7TAO - chains N and L of the 15 polymer chains in the assembly; structure by electron microscopy, 3.20 A resolution.

# Chain N
Protein: V0 assembly protein 1
From: Saccharomyces cerevisiae
Reference sequence: P53262 (VOA1_YEAST); residue numbers follow UniProt; this construct covers 1-265
Amino-acid sequence (265 residues; row label = number of the first residue in the row):
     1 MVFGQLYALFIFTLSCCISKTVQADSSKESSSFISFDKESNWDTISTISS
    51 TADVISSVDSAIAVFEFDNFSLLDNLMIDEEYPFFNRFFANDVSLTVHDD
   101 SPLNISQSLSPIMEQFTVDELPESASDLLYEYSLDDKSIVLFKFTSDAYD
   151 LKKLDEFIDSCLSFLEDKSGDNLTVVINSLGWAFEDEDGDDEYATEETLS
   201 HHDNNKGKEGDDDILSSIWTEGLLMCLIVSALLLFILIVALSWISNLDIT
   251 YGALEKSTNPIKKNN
Not modelled in the structure: 1-211, 264-265
Curated features (UniProtKB/Swiss-Prot):
  - motif: Lys262 to Asn265 (ER retention motif)
  - glycosylation (N-linked (GlcNAc...) asparagine): Asn69, Asn104, Asn172

# Chain L
Protein: V-type proton ATPase subunit c
From: Saccharomyces cerevisiae
Reference sequence: P25515 (VATL1_YEAST); numbering as in UniProt (aligned over 1-160)
Amino-acid sequence (160 residues; each row starts with the number of its first residue):
     1 MTELCPVYAPFFGAIGCASAIIFTSLGAAYGTAKSGVGICATCVLRPDLL
    51 FKNIVPVIMAGIIAIYGLVVSVLVCYSLGQKQALYTGFIQLGAGLSVGLS
   101 GLAAGFAIGIVGDAGVRGSSQQPRLFVGMILILIFAEVLGLYGLIVALLL
   151 NSRATQDVVC
Not modelled in the structure: 160
Residues lining bound ligands: WEV ((5R)-2,4-dideoxy-1-C-{(2S,3R,4S)-3-hydroxy-4-[(2R,3S,4E,6E,9R,10S,11R,12E,14Z)-10-hydroxy-3,15-dimethoxy-7,9,11,13-tetramethyl-16-oxo-1-oxacyclohexadeca-4,6,12,14-tetraen-2-yl]pentan-2-yl}-4-methyl-5-propan-2-yl-alpha-D-threo-pentopyranose): Phe51, Ile54, Val55, Ile58, Gly61, Ile62, Ile65
Curated features (UniProtKB/Swiss-Prot):
  - site: Glu137 (Essential for proton translocation)
  - mutagenesis: Glu137 (E137D: Partial inactivation; E137Q/V/K: Inactivation)
From the paper describing this entry:
  - binding site for WEV: Phe51, Ile54, Val55, Ile58, Gly61, Ile65, Leu131, Ile134, Phe135, Val138, Tyr142

# Interface between chain N and chain L
Contacting residue pairs - 29 pairs, chain N then chain L:
  Gly222(N) - Tyr8(L)
  Met225(N) - Tyr8(L)  hydrophobic
  Cys226(N) - Tyr8(L)  hydrophobic
  Cys226(N) - Phe11(L)  hydrophobic
  Cys226(N) - Phe12(L)  hydrophobic
  Val229(N) - Leu91(L)  hydrophobic
  Ser230(N) - Phe11(L)
  Leu233(N) - Ile15(L)  hydrophobic
  Leu233(N) - Phe23(L)
  Leu233(N) - Leu95(L)  hydrophobic
  Ile236(N) - Phe23(L)  hydrophobic
  Ile236(N) - Leu95(L)  hydrophobic
  Ile236(N) - Leu99(L)  hydrophobic
  Leu237(N) - Phe23(L)  hydrophobic
  Leu237(N) - Leu26(L)  hydrophobic
  Ala240(N) - Leu102(L)  hydrophobic
  Trp243(N) - Tyr30(L)
  Trp243(N) - Phe106(L)  hydrophobic
  Ile244(N) - Leu26(L)  hydrophobic
  Ile244(N) - Tyr30(L)  hydrophobic
  Leu247(N) - Tyr30(L)  hydrophobic
  Leu247(N) - Ala33(L)  hydrophobic
  Leu247(N) - Lys34(L)
  Thr250(N) - Val37(L)
  Thr250(N) - Arg117(L)  hydrogen bond
  Ala253(N) - Ala41(L)  hydrophobic
  Ala253(N) - Val44(L)
  Leu254(N) - Cys40(L)
  Leu254(N) - Ala41(L)
Also at the interface, not in a pair above, chain N (19 interface residues in all): Glu221, Leu232, Leu241, Ile249
Also at the interface, not in a pair above, chain L (23 interface residues in all): Ser19, Ile22, Leu84, Phe88

# In short
Chain N and chain L form an interface of 19 and 23 residues respectively; the contacts include 1 hydrogen
bond. The hydrogen-bonded pair is Thr250(N)-Arg117(L). Bound to chain L: compound WEV. UniProt lists one
mutagenesis site on chain L. The paper reports a binding site for WEV at Phe51(L), Ile54(L) and Val55(L) among
others.
Chain N is V0 assembly protein 1 and chain L is V-type proton ATPase subunit c, both from Saccharomyces
cerevisiae; the structure, Cryo-EM structure of bafilomycin A1 bound to yeast VO V-ATPase, was determined by
electron microscopy (same publication as 7TAP).
